Entry 6VKL (electron microscopy, 15.00 A resolution (very low resolution: no residue pairs are listed; an interface is given only as per-side residue counts)); this record covers chains G and H of the 8 polymer chains in the assembly.

[Chain G]
Protein: Exocyst complex component EXO70
Organism: Saccharomyces cerevisiae (strain ATCC 204508 / S288c)
UniProt: P19658 (EXO70_YEAST); residue numbers follow UniProt; this construct covers 1-623
Chain sequence (623 residues; row label = number of the first residue in the row):
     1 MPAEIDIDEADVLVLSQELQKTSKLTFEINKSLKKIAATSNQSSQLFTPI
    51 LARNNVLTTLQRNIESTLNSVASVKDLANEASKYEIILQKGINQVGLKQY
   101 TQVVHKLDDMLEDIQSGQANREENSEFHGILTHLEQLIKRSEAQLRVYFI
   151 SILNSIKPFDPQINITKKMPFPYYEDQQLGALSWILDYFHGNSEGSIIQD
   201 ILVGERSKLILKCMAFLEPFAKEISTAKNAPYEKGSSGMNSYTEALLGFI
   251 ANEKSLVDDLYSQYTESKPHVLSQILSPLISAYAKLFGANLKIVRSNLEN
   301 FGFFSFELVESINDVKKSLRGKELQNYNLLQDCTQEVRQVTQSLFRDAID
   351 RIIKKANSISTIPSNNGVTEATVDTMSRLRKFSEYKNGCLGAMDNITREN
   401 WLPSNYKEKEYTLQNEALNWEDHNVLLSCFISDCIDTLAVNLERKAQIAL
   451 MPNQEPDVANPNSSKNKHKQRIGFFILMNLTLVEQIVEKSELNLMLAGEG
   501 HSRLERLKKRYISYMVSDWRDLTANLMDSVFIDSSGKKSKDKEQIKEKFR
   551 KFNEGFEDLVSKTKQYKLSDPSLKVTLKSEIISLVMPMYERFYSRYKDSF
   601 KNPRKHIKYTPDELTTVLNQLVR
Unresolved in the structure: 117-120, 415-418
What the authors report for this chain:
  - mutagenesis - I114F, G388R: increased growth in response to cdc42-6 and rho3Delta
  - mutagenesis - D541Y: increased growth in response to cdc42-6
  - mutagenesis - I114F, G388R: increased binding to GST-Snc2
  - mutagenesis - I114F, G388R: increased growth in response to boi1- 11, boi2Delta
  - mutagenesis - D541Y: increased growth in response to boi1-11, boi2Delta

[Chain H]
Protein: Exocyst complex component EXO84
Organism: Saccharomyces cerevisiae (strain ATCC 204508 / S288c)
UniProt: P38261 (EXO84_YEAST); numbering as in UniProt (aligned over 1-753)
Chain sequence (753 residues; each row starts with the number of its first residue):
     1 MVEFSLKKARNNWKHVKKSASSPAKQKTPPSPAKPKQKTKKNPYSDLKDP
    51 ATSYTLPTINARERSRVATSMQRRLSIHNTNYAPPTLDYSMPLPDMPNMI
   101 VPNDNVDSSHNNSSFTTENESVSSKGPSNSLNLSTADLSLNDSSYNKVPA
   151 RSAMRNTVNPSGSNDPFNNSTSLRKMLANPHFNAKDFVHDKLGNASAITI
   201 DKFTSNLTDLSIQVQEEVKLNINKSYNEIMTVNNDLNVAMLELKRVRANI
   251 NDLNEVLDQCTKIAEKRLQLQDQIDQERQGNFNNVESHSNSPALLPPLKA
   301 GQNGNLMRRDRSSVLILEKFWDTELDQLFKNVEGAQKFINSTKGRHILMN
   351 SANWMELNTTTGKPLQMVQIFILNDLVLIADKSRDKQNDFIVSQCYPLKD
   401 VTVTQEEFSTKRLLFKFSNSNSSLYECRDADECSRLLDVIRKAKDDLCDI
   451 FHVEEENSKRIRESFRYLQSTQQTPGRENNRSPNKNKRRSMGGSITPGRN
   501 VTGAMDQYLLQNLTLSMHSRPRSRDMSSTAQRLKFLDEGVEEIDIELARL
   551 RFESAVETLLDIESQLEDLSERISDEELMLLNLISLKIEQRREAISSKLS
   601 QSILSSNEIVHLKSGTENMIKLGLPEQALDLFLQNRSNFIQDLILQIGSV
   651 DNPTNYLTQLAVIRFQTIKKTVEDFQDIFKELGAKISSILVDWCSDEVDN
   701 HFKLIDKQLLNDEMLSPGSIKSSRKQIDGLKAVGLDFVYKLDEFIKKNSD
   751 KIR
Unresolved in the structure: 1-168, 279-306, 498-524, 571-577, 648-649, 712-714

[Chain G / chain H interface]
At this resolution (15 A) residue pairs are not listed: 24 residues of chain G and 25 of chain H lie at the interface.

[In short]
Chain G and chain H form an interface of 24 and 25 residues respectively. The paper reports that I114F and
G388R of chain G increase growth in response to cdc42-6 and rho3Delta; I114F and G388R of chain G increase
binding to GST-Snc2.
Here chain G is Exocyst complex component EXO70 and chain H is Exocyst complex component EXO84, both from
Saccharomyces cerevisiae (strain ATCC 204508 / S288c). Entry 6VKL (Negative stain reconstruction of the yeast
exocyst octameric complex) was determined by electron microscopy.
